4QWI - chains E and F of the 28 polymer chains in the assembly; structure by X-ray diffraction, 2.60 A resolution.

== Chain E ==
Molecule: Proteasome subunit alpha type-6
Source organism: Saccharomyces cerevisiae
Reference sequence: P40302 (PSA6_YEAST); residues 0-233 here correspond to UniProt positions 1-234 (UniProt number = residue number + 1)
Sequence (234 residues; each row starts with the number of its first residue; numbering starts at 0):
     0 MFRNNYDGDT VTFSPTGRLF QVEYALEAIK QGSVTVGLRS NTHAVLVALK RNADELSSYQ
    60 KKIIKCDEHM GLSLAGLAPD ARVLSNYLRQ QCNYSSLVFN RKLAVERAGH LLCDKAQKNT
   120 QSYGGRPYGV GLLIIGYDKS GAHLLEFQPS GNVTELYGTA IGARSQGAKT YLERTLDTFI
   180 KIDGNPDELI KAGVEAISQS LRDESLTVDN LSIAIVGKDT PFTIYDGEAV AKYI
Disordered / not traced: 0-2
Curated features (UniProtKB/Swiss-Prot):
  - modified residue: Ser13 (Phosphoserine)
  - cross-link: Lys190 (Glycyl lysine isopeptide (Lys-Gly) (interchain with G-Cter in ubiquitin))

== Chain F ==
Molecule: Probable proteasome subunit alpha type-7
Source organism: Saccharomyces cerevisiae
Reference sequence: P21242 (PSA7_YEAST); residues -3 to 284 here correspond to UniProt positions 1-288 (UniProt number = residue number + 4)
Sequence (288 residues; each row starts with the number of its first residue; numbers below 1 keep their minus sign (Met-3 is residue -3)):
    -3 MTSIGTGYDL SNSVFSPDGR NFQVEYAVKA VENGTTSIGI KCNDGVVFAV EKLITSKLLV
    57 PQKNVKIQVV DRHIGCVYSG LIPDGRHLVN RGREEAASFK KLYKTPIPIP AFADRLGQYV
   117 QAHTLYNSVR PFGVSTIFGG VDKNGAHLYM LEPSGSYWGY KGAATGKGRQ SAKAELEKLV
   177 DHHPEGLSAR EAVKQAAKII YLAHEDNKEK DFELEISWCS LSETNGLHKF VKGDLLQEAI
   237 DFAQKEINGD DDEDEDDSDN VMSSDDENAP VATNANATTD QEGDIHLE
Disordered / not traced: -3 to 1, 245-284
Curated features (UniProtKB/Swiss-Prot):
  - modified residue: Thr-2 (N-acetylthreonine)

== Interface between chain E and chain F ==
Contacting residue pairs - 62 pairs, chain E then chain F:
  Asn4(E) with Leu6(F)
  Tyr5(E) with Asp5(F), hydrogen bond; Leu6(F), hydrophobic
  Thr9(E) with Arg126(F)
  Val10(E) with Gln19(F); Asn123(F); Ser124(F); Val125(F); Arg126(F)
  Thr11(E) with Leu6(F); Gln19(F)
  Phe12(E) with Gln19(F), hydrogen bond (backbone-side chain); Tyr22(F); Ala23(F), hydrophobic; Arg126(F); Pro127(F)
  Ser13(E) with Tyr22(F)
  Pro14(E) with Tyr22(F), hydrophobic; Lys25(F)
  Thr15(E) with Lys25(F)
  Gly16(E) with Tyr22(F); Ala26(F)
  Leu18(E) with Leu77(F), hydrophobic; Arg126(F)
  His109(E) with Arg82(F)
  Cys112(E) with Arg82(F)
  Asp113(E) with Arg82(F), salt bridge; Asn86(F)
  Gln116(E) with Pro79(F); Asp80(F); His83(F), hydrogen bond; Arg126(F)
  Thr119(E) with Arg126(F), hydrogen bond (backbone-side chain)
  Gln120(E) with Val125(F); Arg126(F), hydrogen bond (backbone-backbone); Pro127(F); Phe128(F)
  Ser121(E) with Ser124(F)
  Tyr122(E) with Ser124(F), hydrogen bond (backbone-backbone)
  Ser149(E) with Pro79(F)
  Gly150(E) with Pro79(F)
  Asn151(E) with Ile78(F); Pro79(F)
  Thr153(E) with Leu55(F); Asn60(F)
  Glu154(E) with Leu55(F); Val56(F); Lys59(F); Asn60(F), hydrogen bond (backbone-side chain)
  Leu155(E) with Leu54(F); Leu55(F), hydrophobic; Val56(F)
  Tyr156(E) with Leu54(F), hydrogen bond (backbone-backbone); Leu55(F); Val56(F); Pro57(F)
  Gly157(E) with Leu54(F)
  Lys168(E) with Leu54(F)
  Leu171(E) with Leu54(F)
  Glu172(E) with Ser52(F), hydrogen bond; Lys53(F), hydrogen bond (side chain-backbone)
  Leu175(E) with Lys53(F)
Other interface residues (no listed pair), chain E (37 interface residues in all): Arg38, Glu105, Ser139, His142, Val152, Phe178
Other interface residues (no listed pair), chain F (30 interface residues in all): His119, Gly129

== In short ==
Chain E and chain F form an interface of 37 and 30 residues respectively; the contacts include 10 hydrogen
bonds and 1 salt bridge. Polar contacts include Asp113(E)-Arg82(F), Tyr5(E)-Asp5(F) and Phe12(E)-Gln19(F).
Chain E is Proteasome subunit alpha type-6 and chain F is Probable proteasome subunit alpha type-7, both from
Saccharomyces cerevisiae; the structure, yCP beta5-A49S-mutant in complex with carfilzomib, was determined by
X-ray diffraction (same publication as 4QUX, 4QUY, 4QV0, 4QV1, 4QV3, 4QV4 and 42 further entries).
